PDB entry 5MMJ | electron microscopy, 3.60 A resolution | chains a and n of the 27 polymer chains in the assembly

Chain a:
Molecule: 16S ribosomal RNA
Organism: Spinacia oleracea
Sequence (1491 nucleotides; numbered 1 to 1491; the number before each row is that of its first residue):
     1 UCUCAUGGAGAGUUCGAUCCUGGCUCAGGAUGAACGCUGGCGGCAUGCUU
    51 AACACAUGCAAGUCGGACGGGAAGUGGUGUUUCCAGUGGCGGACGGGUGA
   101 GUAACGCGUAAGAACCUGCCCUUGGGAGGGGAACAACAGCUGGAAACGGC
   151 UGCUAAUACCCCGUAGGCUGAGAAGCAAAAGGAGGAAUCCGCCCGAGGAG
   201 GGGCUCGCGUCUGAUUAGCUAGUUGGUGAGGUAAUAGCUUACCAAGGCGA
   251 UGAUCAGUAGCUGGUCCGAGAGGAUGAUCAGCCACACUGGGACUGAGACA
   301 CGGCCCAGACUCCUACGGGAGGCAGCAGUGGGGAAUUUUCCGCAAUGGGC
   351 GAAAGCCUGACGGAGCAAUGCCGCGUGGAGGCAGAAGGCCCACGGGUCGU
   401 GAACUUCUUUUCCCGGAGAAGAAGCAAUGACGGUAUCCGGGGAAUAAGCA
   451 UCGGCUAACUCUGUGCCAGCAGCCGCGGUAAGACAGAGGAUGCAAGCGUU
   501 AUCCGGAAUGAUUGGGCGUAAAGCGUCUGUAGGUGGCUUUUUAAGUCCGC
   551 CGUCAAAUCCCAGGGCUCAACCCUGGACAGGCGGUGGAAACUACCAAGCU
   601 GGAGUACGGUAGGGGCAGAGGGAAUUUCCGGUGGAGCGGUGAAAUGCGUA
   651 GAGAUCGGAAAGAACACCAACGGCGAAAGCACUCUGCUGGGCCGACACUG
   701 ACACUGAGAGACGAAAGCUAGGGGAGCGAAUGGGAUUAGAUACCCCAGUA
   751 GUCCUAGCCGUAAACGAUGGAUACUAGGCGCUGUGCGUAUCGACCCGUGC
   801 AGUGUUGUAGCUAACGCGUUAAGUAUCCCGCCUGGGGAGUACGUUCGCAA
   851 GAAUGAAACUCAAAGGAAUUGACGGGGGCCCGCACAAGCGGUGGAGCAUG
   901 UGGUUUAAUUCGAUGCAAAGCGAAGAACCUUACCAGGGCUUGACAUGCCG
   951 CGAAUCCUCUUGAAAGAGAGGGGUGCCUUCGGGAACGCGGACACAGGUGG
  1001 UGCAUGGCUGUCGUCAGCUCGUGCCGUAAGGUGUUGGGUUAAGUCCCGCA
  1051 ACGAGCGCAACCCUCGUGUUUAGUUGCCAACGUUGAGUUUGGAACCCUGA
  1101 ACAGACUGCCGGUGAUAAGCCGGAGGAAGGUGAGGAUGACGUCAAGUCAU
  1151 CAUGCCCCUUAUGCCCUGGGCGACACACGUGCUACAAUGGCCGGGACAAA
  1201 GGGUCGCGAUCCCGCGAGGGUGAGCUAACCCCAAAAACCCGUCCUCAGUU
  1251 CGGAUUGCAGGCUGCAACUCGCCUGCAUGAAGCCGGAAUCGCUAGUAAUC
  1301 GCCGGUCAGCCAUACGGCGGUGAAUUCGUUCCCGGGCCUUGUACACACCG
  1351 CCCGUCACACUAUGGGAGCUGGCCAUGCCCGAAGUCGUUACCUUAACCGC
  1401 AAGGAGGGGGAUGCCGAAGGCAGGGCUAGUGACUGGAGUGAAGUCGUAAC
  1451 AAGGUAGCCGUACUGGAAGGUGCGGCUGGAUCACCUCCUUU
Not modelled in the structure: 1485-1491
Ion coordination: Mg2+ site 1 near G22 (its only coordinating residue here); Mg2+ site 2 near A34 (its only coordinating residue here); Mg2+ site 3: U49, G99; Mg2+ site 4 near A54 (its only coordinating residue here); Mg2+ site 5 near U57 (its only coordinating residue here); Mg2+ site 6 near A67 (its only coordinating residue here); Mg2+ site 7 near U80 (its only coordinating residue here); Mg2+ site 8: A93, G302; Mg2+ site 9 near C94 (its only coordinating residue here); Mg2+ site 10 near G95 (its only coordinating residue here); Mg2+ site 11 near G97 (its only coordinating residue here); Mg2+ site 12: A100, G101, G260; 81 more Mg2+ sites not listed
From the paper describing this entry:
  - conformationally variable residues (side-chain flip): A1441, A1442

Chain n:
Protein: 30S ribosomal protein S14, chloroplastic
Organism: Spinacia oleracea
UniProtKB: P06507 (RR14_SPIOL); residues 1-100 here = UniProt positions 1-100
Amino-acid sequence (100 residues; row label = number of the first residue in the row):
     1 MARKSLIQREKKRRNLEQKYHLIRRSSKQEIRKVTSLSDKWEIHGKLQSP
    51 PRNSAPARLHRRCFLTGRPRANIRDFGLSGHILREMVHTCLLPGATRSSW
Not modelled in the structure: 1

Interface between chain a and chain n:
Residue-residue contacts (81):
  G922(a) / Arg-68(n)  sugar contact
  A923(a) / Arg-68(n)  salt bridge to the phosphate
  A923(a) / Arg-70(n)  hydrogen bond to the base
  A923(a) / Ala-71(n)  phosphate contact
  A924(a) / Ala-71(n)  sugar contact
  G925(a) / Arg-70(n)  hydrogen bond to the phosphate
  G925(a) / Ala-71(n)  hydrogen bond to the phosphate
  A926(a) / Arg-70(n)  salt bridge to the phosphate
  C928(a) / Arg-52(n)  sugar contact
  C928(a) / Ala-57(n)  hydrogen bond to the base
  C928(a) / Arg-58(n)  hydrogen bond to the base
  C929(a) / Arg-13(n)  hydrogen bond to the phosphate
  C929(a) / Ala-57(n)  base contact
  C929(a) / Arg-58(n)  hydrogen bond to the sugar
  U930(a) / Arg-9(n)  salt bridge to the phosphate
  U930(a) / Arg-13(n)  salt bridge to the phosphate
  U930(a) / His-60(n)  sugar contact
  U930(a) / Arg-62(n)  phosphate contact
  U930(a) / Pro-69(n)  phosphate contact
  U931(a) / Leu-6(n)  phosphate contact
  U931(a) / Arg-62(n)  salt bridge to the phosphate
  U931(a) / Pro-69(n)  phosphate contact
  A932(a) / Arg-3(n)  salt bridge to the phosphate
  A932(a) / Arg-9(n)  salt bridge to the phosphate
  A943(a) / Ser-5(n)  base contact
  A943(a) / Gln-8(n)  base contact
  C944(a) / Lys-4(n)  hydrogen bond to the base
  C944(a) / Gln-8(n)  sugar contact
  C956(a) / Lys-19(n)  phosphate contact
  G996(a) / Lys-4(n)  salt bridge to the phosphate
  G997(a) / Ala-2(n)  phosphate contact
  G997(a) / Arg-3(n)  phosphate contact
  G997(a) / Lys-4(n)  hydrogen bond to the phosphate
  U998(a) / Ala-2(n)  base contact
  U998(a) / Arg-3(n)  hydrogen bond to the sugar
  G999(a) / Arg-3(n)  salt bridge to the phosphate
  C1008(a) / His-81(n)  hydrogen bond to the sugar
  C1008(a) / Arg-84(n)  hydrogen bond to the phosphate
  U1009(a) / Arg-84(n)  salt bridge to the phosphate
  C1062(a) / Arg-97(n)  hydrogen bond to the base
  C1063(a) / Ser-99(n)  hydrogen bond to the base
  U1064(a) / Ser-99(n)  sugar contact
  U1064(a) / Trp-100(n)  hydrogen bond to the sugar
  G1135(a) / Arg-97(n)  base contact
  G1135(a) / Ser-99(n)  hydrogen bond to the base
  A1136(a) / Arg-97(n)  hydrogen bond to the sugar
  U1150(a) / Thr-66(n)  base contact
  U1150(a) / Arg-68(n)  sugar contact
  U1150(a) / His-81(n)  base contact
  C1151(a) / Ala-2(n)  hydrogen bond to the phosphate
  C1151(a) / Thr-66(n)  sugar contact
  C1164(a) / Arg-3(n)  salt bridge to the phosphate
  C1164(a) / Ser-5(n)  hydrogen bond to the phosphate
  C1165(a) / Ser-5(n)  phosphate contact
  C1165(a) / Arg-9(n)  salt bridge to the phosphate
  C1165(a) / Lys-12(n)  hydrogen bond to the phosphate
  C1166(a) / Arg-9(n)  salt bridge to the phosphate
  C1166(a) / Lys-12(n)  salt bridge to the phosphate
  C1166(a) / Asn-53(n)  hydrogen bond to the phosphate
  U1167(a) / Arg-52(n)  hydrogen bond to the phosphate
  U1167(a) / Asn-53(n)  phosphate contact
  U1167(a) / Arg-58(n)  salt bridge to the phosphate
  G1168(a) / Arg-52(n)  salt bridge to the phosphate
  G1220(a) / Arg-32(n)  salt bridge to the phosphate
  U1221(a) / Lys-33(n)  salt bridge to the phosphate
  U1263(a) / Arg-32(n)  salt bridge to the phosphate
  C1265(a) / Arg-24(n)  salt bridge to the phosphate
  C1265(a) / Lys-28(n)  salt bridge to the phosphate
  C1265(a) / His-44(n)  sugar contact
  C1265(a) / Gln-48(n)  sugar contact
  C1265(a) / Arg-52(n)  hydrogen bond to the base
  C1265(a) / Arg-58(n)  base contact
  A1266(a) / His-44(n)  salt bridge to the phosphate
  U1306(a) / Asn-72(n)  sugar contact
  U1306(a) / Arg-74(n)  hydrogen bond to the phosphate
  C1307(a) / Arg-61(n)  phosphate contact
  C1307(a) / Arg-74(n)  salt bridge to the phosphate
  A1308(a) / Arg-61(n)  salt bridge to the phosphate
  A1308(a) / Arg-74(n)  salt bridge to the phosphate
  G1317(a) / Trp-100(n)  phosphate contact
  C1318(a) / Trp-100(n)  hydrogen bond to the phosphate
Other interface residues (no listed pair), chain a (48 interface residues in all): A945, A965, G1134, C1205, G1219, C1262, G1264
Other interface residues (no listed pair), chain n (41 interface residues in all): Arg-25, Leu-47, Pro-51, Leu-59, Ile-73, Glu-85

Summary:
Chain a and chain n form an interface of 48 and 41 residues respectively, with 25 hydrogen bonds and 25 salt
bridges. Polar contacts include A923(a)/Arg-70(n), C928(a)/Ala-57(n) and C928(a)/Arg-58(n). U49(a) and G99(a)
coordinate Mg2+ site 3. The Mg2+ site 8 is built by A93(a) and G302(a). The paper reports conformational
variability at A1441(a) and A1442(a).
Chain a is 16S ribosomal RNA and chain n is 30S ribosomal protein S14, chloroplastic, both from Spinacia
oleracea; the structure, Structure of the small subunit of the chloroplast ribosome, was determined by
electron microscopy together with 5MMI and 5MMM from the same study.
